PDB entry 7X56 | electron microscopy, 3.50 A resolution | chains B and D of the 5 polymer chains in the assembly

== Chain B (and D) ==
Protein: Cbc-ParM
From: Clostridium botulinum Bf
Notes: chain D of this document is another copy of the same molecule, construct and numbering; everything in this record applies to it too
UniProtKB: A0A6B3ZKE5 (A0A6B3ZKE5_CLOBO); residues 1-285 here = UniProt positions 1-285
Sequence (285 residues; numbered 1 to 285; the number before each row is that of its first residue):
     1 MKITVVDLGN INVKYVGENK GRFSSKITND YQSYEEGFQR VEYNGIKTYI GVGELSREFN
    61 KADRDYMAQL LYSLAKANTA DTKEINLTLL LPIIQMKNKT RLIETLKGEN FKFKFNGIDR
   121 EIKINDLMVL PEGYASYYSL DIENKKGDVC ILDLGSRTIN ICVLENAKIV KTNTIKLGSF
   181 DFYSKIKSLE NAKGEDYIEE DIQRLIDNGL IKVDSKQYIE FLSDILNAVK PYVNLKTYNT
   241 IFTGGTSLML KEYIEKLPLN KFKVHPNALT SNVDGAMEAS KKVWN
Bound ions: Mg2+: Glu132 (together with GDP)
Ligand contacts: GDP (guanosine-5'-diphosphate): Asp7, Gly9, Asn10, Ile11, Asn12, Lys14, Gly155, Ser156, Ser179, Tyr183, Gln203, Gly244, Gly245, Thr246, Leu248, Met249, Leu269
From the paper describing this entry:
  - self-association interface (contacts with another copy of this molecule): Arg204, Lys230, Asn234 (proposed by the authors, not directly observed)

== Chain B / chain D interface ==
Pairs across the interface - 23 pairs, chain B then chain D:
  Tyr31(B) with Lys97(D)
  Gln32(B) with Thr172(D), hydrogen bond
  Ser33(B) with Ile93(D), hydrogen bond (side chain-backbone); Ile94(D)
  Tyr34(B) with Pro131(D); Tyr134(D); Ile169(D), hydrophobic
  Glu36(B) with Lys99(D), salt bridge
  Gly37(B) with Ile169(D)
  Phe38(B) with Ile169(D); Val170(D); Thr172(D)
  Val52(B) with Val170(D), hydrophobic
  Asp196(B) with Asn234(D), hydrogen bond
  Tyr197(B) with Asn234(D)
  Asp201(B) with Tyr238(D)
  Arg204(B) with Asp148(D), salt bridge; Glu165(D), salt bridge; Thr237(D); Tyr238(D), hydrogen bond
  Leu205(B) with Thr237(D)
  Asn208(B) with Asp148(D), hydrogen bond
  Leu210(B) with Thr237(D)
Also at the interface, not in a pair above, chain D (17 interface residues in all): Met96, Leu130, Lys230

== Summary ==
15 residues of chain B face 17 of chain D across their interface; the contacts include 5 hydrogen bonds and 3
salt bridges. Among the polar pairs are Glu36(B)-Lys99(D), Arg204(B)-Asp148(D) and Arg204(B)-Glu165(D). Chain
B binds GDP. From the paper: a self-association interface involving Arg204(B), Lys230(B) and Asn234(B).
Both chains are Cbc-ParM (Clostridium botulinum Bf). Entry 7X56 (A Cbc-ParM filament with GDP) was determined
by electron microscopy, deposited together with 8X1I, 7X54, 7X55 and 7X59.
